PDB entry 2NG1 | X-ray diffraction, 2.02 A resolution | chain A

Chain A:
Molecule: Signal sequence recognition protein ffh
From: Thermus aquaticus
Notes: fragment: ng gtpase fragment
UniProt: O07347 (SRP54_THEAQ); residues 2-294 here correspond to UniProt positions 1-293 (UniProt number = residue number - 1)
Sequence (293 residues; row label = number of the first residue in the row):
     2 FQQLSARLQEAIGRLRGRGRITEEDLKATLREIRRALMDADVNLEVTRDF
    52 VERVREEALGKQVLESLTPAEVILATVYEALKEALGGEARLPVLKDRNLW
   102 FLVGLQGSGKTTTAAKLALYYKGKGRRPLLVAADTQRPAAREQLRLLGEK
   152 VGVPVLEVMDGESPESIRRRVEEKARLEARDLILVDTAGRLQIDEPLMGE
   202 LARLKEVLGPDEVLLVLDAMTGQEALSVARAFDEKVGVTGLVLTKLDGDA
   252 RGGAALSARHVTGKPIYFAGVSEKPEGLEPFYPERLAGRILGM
Construct notes: engineered mutation Thr48 (Ala47 in O07347)
Small-molecule neighbours:
  - 1,4-diethylene dioxide (DIO): Leu247, Ala270, Val272, Glu280, Pro281, Phe282, Tyr283, Arg286, Leu287, Arg290
  - GDP (guanosine-5'-diphosphate): Gln107, Gly108, Ser109, Gly110, Lys111, Thr112, Thr113, Lys117, Gln144, Thr245, Lys246, Asp248, Gly271, Val272, Ser273, Glu274
Reported in the primary citation:
  - binding site for GDP: Gln144

Summary:
Ligands of chain A: GDP and 1,4-diethylene dioxide. The paper reports a binding site for GDP at Gln144.
Chain A is Signal sequence recognition protein ffh (Thermus aquaticus); the structure, N and gtpase domains of
the signal sequence recognition protein ffh from thermus aquaticus, was determined by X-ray diffraction,
deposited together with 1NG1 and 3NG1.
